Entry 2IMN (X-ray diffraction, 1.97 A resolution); this record covers chain A.

== Chain A ==
Protein: Iga-kappa MCPC603 fv (light chain)
Source organism: Mus musculus
Sequence (113 residues; numbered 1 to 108 plus 5 insertion-coded residues; the number before each row is that of its first residue; a row labelled like 31C-31F holds insertion residues (31C, then the next letters in order)):
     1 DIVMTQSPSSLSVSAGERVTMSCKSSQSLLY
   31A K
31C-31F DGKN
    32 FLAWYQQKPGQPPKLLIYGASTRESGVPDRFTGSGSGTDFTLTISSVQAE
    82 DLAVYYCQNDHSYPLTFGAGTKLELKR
Differences from the reference sequence: insertion (31); conflict Lys-31A (Asn32 in 208622), Asp-31C (Ser33 in 208622)
Disulfides: Cys-23/Cys-88
From the paper describing this entry:
  - conformationally variable residues (loop rearrangement): His-92
  - self-association interface (contacts with another copy of this molecule); pairs are residue here / residue on that copy: Gln-38/Gln-38 (hydrogen bond)

== In short ==
From the paper: conformational variability at His-92; a self-association interface involving Gln-38.
Chain A is Iga-kappa MCPC603 fv (light chain) (Mus musculus); the structure, Refined crystal structure of a
recombinant immunoglobulin domain and a complementarity-determining region 1-grafted mutant, was determined by
X-ray diffraction, deposited together with 2IMM.
